3PDY - chain A; structure by X-ray diffraction, 2.22 A resolution.

[Chain A]
Name: Plectin
Source organism: Homo sapiens
Notes: fragment: spectrin repeats 3 and 4
UniProtKB: Q15149 (PLEC_HUMAN); residues 543-748 here correspond to UniProt positions 653-858 (UniProt number = residue number + 110)
Sequence (210 residues; numbered 539 to 748; the number before each row is that of its first residue):
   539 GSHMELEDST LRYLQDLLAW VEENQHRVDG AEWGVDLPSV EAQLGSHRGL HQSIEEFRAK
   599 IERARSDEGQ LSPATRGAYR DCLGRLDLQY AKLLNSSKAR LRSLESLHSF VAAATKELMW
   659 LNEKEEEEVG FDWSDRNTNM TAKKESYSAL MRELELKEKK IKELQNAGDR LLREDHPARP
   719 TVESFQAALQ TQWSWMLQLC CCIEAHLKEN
Not modelled in the structure: 539-544, 747-748
Sequence notes: expression tag (539-542)
Swiss-Prot annotation at these positions:
  - modified residue: S610 (Phosphoserine)

[In short]
Chain A is Plectin (Homo sapiens); the structure, Structure of the third and fourth spectrin repeats of the
plakin domain of plectin, was determined by X-ray diffraction, deposited together with 3PE0.
